6JSB - chain A; structure by X-ray diffraction, 1.70 A resolution.

[Chain A]
Name: Hypothetical membrane protein
Source organism: Corynebacterium glutamicum (strain ATCC 13032 / DSM 20300 / JCM 1318 / LMG 3730 / NCIMB 10025)
Reference sequence: Q8NTB5 (Q8NTB5_CORGL); numbering as in UniProt (aligned over 35-228)
Amino-acid sequence (203 residues; row label = number of the first residue in the row):
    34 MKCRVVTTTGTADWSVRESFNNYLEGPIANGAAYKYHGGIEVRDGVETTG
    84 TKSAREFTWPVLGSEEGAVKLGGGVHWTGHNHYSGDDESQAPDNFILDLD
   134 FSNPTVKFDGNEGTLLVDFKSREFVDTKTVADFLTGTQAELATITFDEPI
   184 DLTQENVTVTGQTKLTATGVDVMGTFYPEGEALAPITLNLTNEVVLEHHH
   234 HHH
Unresolved in the structure: 233-236
Differences from the reference sequence: initiating methionine (34); expression tag (229-236)
Ion coordination: heme Fe near Tyr56 (its only coordinating residue here); Ca2+ site 1: Glu188 (shared with 1 residue of chain B); Ca2+ site 2: Thr191 (shared with 1 residue of chain B)
Residues lining bound ligands: heme (HEM): Arg50, Ser52, Phe53, Tyr56, Ile61, Tyr67, His113, Ile129, Leu130, Ser154, Arg155, Glu156, Phe157, Thr160, Val205, Met206, Gly207, Phe209, Tyr210

[Summary]
Chain A binds heme.
Chain A is Hypothetical membrane protein (Corynebacterium glutamicum (strain ATCC 13032 / DSM 20300 / JCM 1318
/ LMG 3730 / NCIMB 10025)); the structure, Crystal structure of Heme binding protein HtaB from Corynebacterium
glutamicum, was determined by X-ray diffraction (same publication as 6JS9, 6JSA, 6JSC and 6JSD).
